Entry 2HZV (X-ray diffraction, 3.10 A resolution); this record covers chains A and C of the 6 polymer chains in the assembly.

# Chain A (and C)
Name: Nickel-responsive regulator
Source organism: Escherichia coli
Notes: chain C of this document is another copy of the same molecule, construct and numbering; everything in this record applies to it too
Reference sequence: P0A6Z6 (NIKR_ECOLI); residue numbers follow UniProt; this construct covers 1-133
Sequence (133 residues; numbered 1 to 133; the number before each row is that of its first residue):
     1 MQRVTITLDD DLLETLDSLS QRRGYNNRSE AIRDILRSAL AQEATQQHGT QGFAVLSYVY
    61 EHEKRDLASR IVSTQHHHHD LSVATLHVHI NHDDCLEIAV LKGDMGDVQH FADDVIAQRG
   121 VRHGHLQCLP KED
Unresolved in the structure: 132-133
Differences from the reference sequence: modified residue (1, 105)
Modified residues: Mse1 (selenomethionine; parent Met); Mse105 (selenomethionine; parent Met)
Ion coordination: K+ site 1: Glu30, Asp34 (shared with 3 residues of chain B); Ni2+ site 1: His76 (shared with His87(C), His89(C), Cys95(C) of chain C); K+ site 2: His79, Ser82 (shared with His89(C) of chain C); Ni2+ site 2: His87, His89, Cys95 (shared with His76(C) of chain C); K+ site 3: His89 (shared with His79(C), Ser82(C) of chain C)
UniProt features mapped onto this chain:
  - binding site (Ni(2+)): His76, His87, His89, Cys95
  - mutagenesis: Arg3 (R3A: Loss of DNA-binding)
What the authors report for this chain:
  - Ni2+ coordination: His76, His87, His89, Cys95
  - K+ coordination: Glu30, Asp34
  - binding site for the 30-nt DNA strand: Arg3, Thr5, Thr7, Arg28, Ser29, Arg65, Arg119
  - specificity-determining residues: Arg3, Thr5
  - binding site for the 30-nt DNA strand: Asn27, Arg33, Lys64
  - mutagenesis - D34A: unchanged binding to Ni2+
  - mutagenesis - D34A: unchanged stability
  - mutagenesis - E30A: decreased binding to DNA
  - conformationally variable residues (order/disorder transition): His62 to Asp80
  - mutagenesis - E30A, D34A: decreased binding to the 30-nt DNA strand

# How chain A and chain C interact
Residue-residue contacts - 43 pairs, chain A then chain C:
  His62(A) with Val72(C); Ser73(C); His76(C)
  Ala68(A) with Val72(C), hydrophobic
  Ser69(A) with Ala68(C); Ser69(C)
  Val72(A) with His62(C); His89(C); Cys95(C), hydrophobic
  Gln75(A) with His89(C), hydrogen bond
  His76(A) with His62(C); His89(C), hydrogen bond; Asn91(C), hydrogen bond (side chain-backbone); His92(C), hydrogen bond (side chain-backbone); Asp94(C); Cys95(C), hydrogen bond
  His77(A) with His92(C)
  His79(A) with His89(C); Asn91(C); His92(C), hydrogen bond
  Ser82(A) with His89(C)
  Ala84(A) with Leu86(C), hydrophobic; His87(C)
  Thr85(A) with Thr85(C); Leu86(C); His87(C), hydrogen bond (backbone-backbone)
  Leu86(A) with Ala84(C), hydrophobic; Thr85(C)
  His87(A) with Ala84(C); Thr85(C), hydrogen bond (backbone-backbone)
  His89(A) with Val72(C); Gln75(C), hydrogen bond; His76(C), hydrogen bond; His79(C); Ser82(C)
  Ile90(A) with His79(C)
  Asn91(A) with His76(C), hydrogen bond (backbone-side chain); His79(C)
  His92(A) with His76(C); His79(C)
  Asp94(A) with His76(C)
  Cys95(A) with Val72(C), hydrophobic; His76(C), hydrogen bond
Other interface residues (no listed pair), chain A (24 interface residues in all): Arg65, Ser73, Val83, Val88, Asp93
Other interface residues (no listed pair), chain C (23 interface residues in all): His77, Val83, Val88, Ile90, Asp93

# In short
Chain A and chain C form an interface of 24 and 23 residues respectively, with 12 hydrogen bonds. Polar
contacts include Gln75(A)-His89(C), His76(A)-His89(C) and His76(A)-Asn91(C). From the paper: a binding site
for the 30-nt DNA strand at Arg3(A), Thr5(A) and Thr7(A) among others; E30A and D34A of chain A reduce binding
to the 30-nt DNA strand.
Chain A and chain C are both Nickel-responsive regulator (Escherichia coli); the structure, NikR-operator DNA
complex, was determined by X-ray diffraction, deposited together with 2HZA.
